4XR7 - chains G and I of the 3 polymer chains in the assembly; structure by X-ray diffraction, 3.80 A resolution.

[Chain G]
Name: PAB-dependent poly(A)-specific ribonuclease subunit PAN2
Organism: Saccharomyces cerevisiae
Notes: EC 3.1.13.4
Reference sequence: P53010 (PAN2_YEAST); numbering as in UniProt (aligned over 340-1115)
Chain sequence (776 residues; numbered 340 to 1115; the number before each row is that of its first residue):
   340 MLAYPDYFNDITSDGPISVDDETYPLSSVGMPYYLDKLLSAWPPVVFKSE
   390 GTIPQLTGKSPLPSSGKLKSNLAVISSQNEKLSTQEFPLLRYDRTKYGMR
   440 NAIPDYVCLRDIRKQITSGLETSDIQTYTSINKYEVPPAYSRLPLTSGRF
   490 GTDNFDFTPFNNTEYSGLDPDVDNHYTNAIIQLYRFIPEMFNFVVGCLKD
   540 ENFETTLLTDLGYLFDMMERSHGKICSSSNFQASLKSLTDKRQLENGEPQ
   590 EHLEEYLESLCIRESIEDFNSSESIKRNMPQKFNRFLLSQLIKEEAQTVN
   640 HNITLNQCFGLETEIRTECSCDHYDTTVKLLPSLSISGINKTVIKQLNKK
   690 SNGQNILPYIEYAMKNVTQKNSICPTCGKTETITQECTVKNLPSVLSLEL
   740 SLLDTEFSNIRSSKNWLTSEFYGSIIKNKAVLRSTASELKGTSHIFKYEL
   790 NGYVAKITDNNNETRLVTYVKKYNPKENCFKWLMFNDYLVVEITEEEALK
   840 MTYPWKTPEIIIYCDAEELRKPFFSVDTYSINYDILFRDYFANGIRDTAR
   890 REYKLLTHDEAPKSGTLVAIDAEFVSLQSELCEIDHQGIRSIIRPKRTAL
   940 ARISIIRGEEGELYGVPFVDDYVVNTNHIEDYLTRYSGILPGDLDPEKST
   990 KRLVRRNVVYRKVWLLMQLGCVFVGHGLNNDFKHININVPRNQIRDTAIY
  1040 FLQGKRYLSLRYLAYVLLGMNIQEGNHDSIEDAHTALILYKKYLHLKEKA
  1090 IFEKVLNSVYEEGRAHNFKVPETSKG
Unresolved in the structure: 396-412, 486-491, 580-595, 607-609, 681-691, 882-887, 1042-1044, 1058-1060, 1088-1115
Curated features (UniProtKB/Swiss-Prot):
  - binding site (Zn(2+)): C660, H662, C713, C716
  - binding site (a divalent metal cation): D910, E912, D1020, D1071

[Chain I]
Name: PAB-dependent poly(A)-specific ribonuclease subunit PAN3
Organism: Saccharomyces cerevisiae
Reference sequence: P36102 (PAN3_YEAST); numbering as in UniProt (aligned over 226-679)
Chain sequence (465 residues; numbered 225 to 689; the number before each row is that of its first residue):
   225 MHSLLQYHLYAPEQPSSLKSLLKPNERSADQLFIPNNIREDLTKKNLSIL
   275 QVFPSSGKVIPSIVQDYFNLVPLNFNNNDFLNKTTLFKVFSNYDGKAYVL
   325 KRLPNIDKSMNPNKISKIYQIWSKINCTNLIKFRDIFQTTKFGDLSICLV
   375 FDYYPNSLSLYDYHFVNFPKFPITNNYLWIYLVQLTNVINSIHSQNLSIG
   425 NTLNWRKVLITGDPGRIKLSHCNFMDLLFNDDTDTVVSSGGSTIEGQQQL
   475 DYKYLGELLFNLSINIENSNNNTAPKEYRLEEITPQSIDDMRQIDDKFKD
   525 VLKYLISDNGDSKKSIHDLTSHFYDKMFMVLESSQTYTEYMESVLSRELE
   575 NGRLFRLVNKLNCIFGRIESRIDINWSESGTKFPIILFYDYVFHQVDSNG
   625 KPIMDLTHVLRCLNKLDAGIQEKLMLVTPDELNCIIISYKELKDLIESTF
   675 RSITQHHHHHHHHHH
Unresolved in the structure: 225-228, 447, 455-465, 534-535, 680-689
Differences from the reference sequence: initiating methionine (225); expression tag (680-689)

[Interface between chain G and chain I]
Pairs across the interface - 74 pairs, chain G then chain I:
  V358(G) - R580(I)  hydrogen bond (backbone-side chain)
  V358(G) - N583(I)
  V358(G) - F674(I)  hydrophobic
  D359(G) - E671(I)
  D360(G) - R580(I)  hydrogen bond (backbone-side chain)
  Y363(G) - R580(I)  hydrogen bond (backbone-side chain)
  L365(G) - F579(I)  hydrophobic
  L365(G) - R580(I)
  Y372(G) - L229(I)
  Y373(G) - Y231(I)
  Y373(G) - L233(I)  hydrophobic
  Y373(G) - Y234(I)  hydrogen bond (side chain-backbone)
  L374(G) - L233(I)
  D375(G) - L233(I)
  K376(G) - L233(I)
  L377(G) - L233(I)
  L377(G) - Y234(I)
  A380(G) - P236(I)
  W381(G) - A253(I)
  W381(G) - M628(I)  hydrophobic
  P383(G) - L242(I)
  V385(G) - R251(I)
  F386(G) - E250(I)
  F386(G) - R251(I)  hydrogen bond (backbone-backbone)
  F386(G) - D629(I)
  F386(G) - L630(I)
  F386(G) - T631(I)
  K387(G) - E250(I)
  S388(G) - D629(I)  hydrogen bond
  S388(G) - T631(I)
  S388(G) - H632(I)
  S388(G) - R635(I)
  E389(G) - T631(I)  hydrogen bond
  E389(G) - R635(I)
  S416(G) - N657(I)  hydrogen bond (backbone-side chain)
  Q417(G) - N657(I)
  K420(G) - N599(I)
  K420(G) - D654(I)  salt bridge
  K420(G) - N657(I)
  Q424(G) - G604(I)
  F426(G) - I661(I)  hydrophobic
  P427(G) - I659(I)  hydrophobic
  L428(G) - C658(I)  hydrogen bond (backbone-side chain)
  L429(G) - L656(I)
  L429(G) - N657(I)  hydrogen bond (backbone-side chain)
  L429(G) - C658(I)
  R430(G) - C658(I)  hydrogen bond (backbone-side chain)
  Y431(G) - V651(I)
  Y431(G) - E655(I)
  Y431(G) - L656(I)
  Y431(G) - C658(I)  hydrophobic
  D432(G) - E655(I)
  M438(G) - E655(I)
  R439(G) - D614(I)  salt bridge
  R439(G) - V620(I)
  R439(G) - V651(I)
  R439(G) - T652(I)
  R439(G) - P653(I)
  R439(G) - E655(I)
  N440(G) - D614(I)
  N440(G) - Y615(I)  hydrogen bond (side chain-backbone)
  N440(G) - H618(I)
  N440(G) - V620(I)
  A441(G) - V620(I)
  I442(G) - Q619(I)
  I442(G) - V620(I)  hydrogen bond (backbone-backbone)
  I442(G) - H632(I)
  Y445(G) - N249(I)  hydrogen bond
  D743(G) - N623(I)
  D743(G) - G624(I)
  T744(G) - N623(I)  hydrogen bond (backbone-backbone)
  T744(G) - G624(I)
  S747(G) - N623(I)  hydrogen bond
  R750(G) - N623(I)
Also at the interface, not in a pair above, chain G (43 interface residues in all): E361, S379, V384
Also at the interface, not in a pair above, chain I (45 interface residues in all): Q238, P239, S622, I627, M649

[In short]
The interface between chain G and chain I involves 43 residues on one side and 45 on the other, with 16
hydrogen bonds and 2 salt bridges. Polar contacts include K420(G)-D654(I), R439(G)-D614(I) and
V358(G)-R580(I).
Chain G is PAB-dependent poly(A)-specific ribonuclease subunit PAN2 and chain I is PAB-dependent
poly(A)-specific ribonuclease subunit PAN3, both from Saccharomyces cerevisiae; the structure, Structure of
the Saccharomyces cerevisiae PAN2-PAN3 core complex, was determined by X-ray diffraction together with 4Q8G
and 4Q8H from the same study.
